PDB entry 3WMM | X-ray diffraction, 3.01 A resolution | chains Y and Z of the 36 polymer chains in the assembly

== Chain Y ==
Protein: LH1 alpha polypeptide
From: Thermochromatium tepidum
UniProtKB: D2Z0P2 (D2Z0P2_THETI); numbering as in UniProt (aligned over 1-61)
Chain sequence (61 residues; numbered 1 to 61; the number before each row is that of its first residue):
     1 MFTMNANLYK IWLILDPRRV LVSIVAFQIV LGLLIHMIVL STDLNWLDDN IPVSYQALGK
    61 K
Disordered / not traced: 1
Ion coordination: Ca2+: Trp46, Asp49, Asn50, Ile51 (shared with 1 residue of chain X)
Small-molecule neighbours:
  - bacteriochlorophyll a (BCL), molecule 1: Ile11, Trp12, Leu15, Val20, Ile24, Ile35
  - bacteriochlorophyll a (BCL), molecule 2: Val25, Gln28, Ile29, Gly32, His36, Val39, Trp46
  - bacteriochlorophyll a (BCL), molecule 3: Gln28, Leu31, Gly32, Ile35, His36, Val39, Asp43
  - spirilloxanthin (CRT), molecule 1: Lys10, Ile11, Leu13, Ile14
  - spirilloxanthin (CRT), molecule 2: Leu21, Ile24, Phe27, Gln28, Leu31, Ile35
  - spirilloxanthin (CRT), molecule 3: Leu33, His36, Met37, Leu40

== Chain Z ==
Protein: LH1 beta polypeptide
From: Thermochromatium tepidum
UniProtKB: D2Z0P1 (D2Z0P1_THETI); residues 0-46 here correspond to UniProt positions 1-47 (UniProt number = residue number + 1)
Chain sequence (47 residues; numbered 0 to 46; the number before each row is that of its first residue; numbering starts at 0):
     0 MAEQKSLTGL TDDEAKEFHA IFMQSMYAWF GLVVIAHLLA WLYRPWL
Disordered / not traced: 0-6
Ion coordination: Ca2+: Leu46 (shared with 4 residues of chain 1)
Small-molecule neighbours:
  - bacteriochlorophyll a (BCL), molecule 1: Ser24, Trp28, Leu31, Val32, Ala35, His36, Ala39
  - bacteriochlorophyll a (BCL), molecule 2: Trp28, Phe29, Val32, His36, Ala39, Trp40, Arg43, Trp45
  - spirilloxanthin (CRT): Glu13, Glu16, Phe17, Ile20, Phe21, Ser24, Met25, Phe29

== How chain Y and chain Z interact ==
Pairs across the interface (30):
  Met4(Y) - His18(Z)
  Met4(Y) - Met22(Z)  hydrophobic
  Asn5(Y) - His18(Z)
  Asn5(Y) - Ala19(Z)  hydrogen bond (side chain-backbone)
  Asn5(Y) - Met22(Z)
  Leu8(Y) - His18(Z)  hydrogen bond (backbone-side chain)
  Leu8(Y) - Met22(Z)  hydrophobic
  Tyr9(Y) - Asp11(Z)  hydrogen bond
  Tyr9(Y) - Lys15(Z)
  Tyr9(Y) - His18(Z)
  Lys10(Y) - Asp11(Z)  salt bridge
  Trp12(Y) - Ala14(Z)
  Trp12(Y) - Phe17(Z)  hydrophobic
  Trp12(Y) - His18(Z)  hydrogen bond
  Trp12(Y) - Phe21(Z)  hydrophobic
  Leu13(Y) - Thr7(Z)  hydrogen bond (backbone-backbone)
  Leu13(Y) - Leu9(Z)
  Leu13(Y) - Thr10(Z)
  Leu13(Y) - Asp11(Z)
  Leu13(Y) - Ala14(Z)  hydrophobic
  Ile14(Y) - Thr7(Z)
  Asp16(Y) - Thr7(Z)  hydrogen bond (side chain-backbone)
  Pro17(Y) - Phe17(Z)  hydrophobic
  Leu21(Y) - Phe17(Z)  hydrophobic
  Leu21(Y) - Phe21(Z)  hydrophobic
  Gln28(Y) - Trp28(Z)  hydrogen bond
  Asp43(Y) - Trp45(Z)
  Leu44(Y) - Arg43(Z)
  Asp49(Y) - Arg43(Z)  salt bridge
  Asn50(Y) - Arg43(Z)  hydrogen bond
Also at the interface, not in a pair above, chain Y (18 interface residues in all): Ile11, Trp46
Also at the interface, not in a pair above, chain Z (15 interface residues in all): Gln23

== Overview ==
18 residues of chain Y face 15 of chain Z across their interface, with 8 hydrogen bonds and 2 salt bridges.
Polar pairs include Lys10(Y)-Asp11(Z), Asp49(Y)-Arg43(Z) and Asn5(Y)-Ala19(Z). One spirilloxanthin molecule
and 2 bacteriochlorophyll a molecules are bound between chain Y and chain Z.
Chain Y is LH1 alpha polypeptide and chain Z is LH1 beta polypeptide, both from Thermochromatium tepidum; the
structure, Crystal structure of the LH1-RC complex from Thermochromatium tepidum in C2 form, was determined by
X-ray diffraction.
